PDB entry 5JH0 | X-ray diffraction, 2.18 A resolution | chains A and B of the 6 polymer chains in the assembly

[Chain A]
Molecule: ARS-binding factor 2, mitochondrial
Source organism: Saccharomyces cerevisiae (strain ATCC 204508 / S288c)
Reference sequence: Q02486 (ABF2_YEAST); numbering as in UniProt (aligned over 27-183)
Chain sequence (163 residues; numbered 21 to 183; the number before each row is that of its first residue):
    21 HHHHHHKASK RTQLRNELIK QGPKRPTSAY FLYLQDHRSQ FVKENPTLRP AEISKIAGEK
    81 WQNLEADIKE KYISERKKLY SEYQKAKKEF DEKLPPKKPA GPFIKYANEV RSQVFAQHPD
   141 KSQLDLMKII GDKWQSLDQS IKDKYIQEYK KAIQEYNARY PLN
Not modelled in the structure: 21-26, 183
Differences from the reference sequence: expression tag (21-26)
Swiss-Prot annotation at these positions:
  - DNA-binding region: Pro-43 to Asp-111 (HMG box 1), Pro-116 to Asn-183 (HMG box 2)
What the authors report for this chain:
  - binding site for the 22-nt DNA strand: Arg-45, Phe-51
  - binding site for the 22-nt DNA strand (chain B): Phe-123, Ile-124, Trp-154
  - binding site for the 22-nt DNA strand: Arg-45, Tyr-50, Trp-81
  - contacts within the chain: Arg-31/Tyr-176
  - conformationally variable residues (order/disorder transition): Leu-34, Leu-38, Ile-39, Lys-113 (from molecular simulation)

[Chain B]
Molecule: 22-nt DNA strand
Sequence (22 nucleotides; row label = number of the first residue in the row):
     1 AATAATAAAT TATATAATAT AA

[Interface between chain A and chain B]
Pairs across the interface (26; chain A residue first):
  Lys-27(A) with DA9(B), sugar contact; DT10(B), sugar contact
  Ser-29(A) with DA8(B), sugar contact; DA9(B), phosphate contact
  Lys-30(A) with DA8(B), phosphate contact; DA9(B), hydrogen bond to the phosphate
  Arg-31(A) with DA8(B), salt bridge to the phosphate
  Lys-118(A) with DA7(B), hydrogen bond to the phosphate; DA8(B), salt bridge to the phosphate
  Pro-122(A) with DA5(B), sugar contact
  Phe-123(A) with DT3(B), sugar contact; DA4(B), sugar contact
  Ile-124(A) with DA4(B), base contact
  Leu-144(A) with DA1(B), base contact; DA2(B), sugar contact
  Met-147(A) with DA2(B), base contact; DT3(B), sugar contact
  Lys-148(A) with DA2(B), phosphate contact; DT3(B), salt bridge to the phosphate
  Gly-151(A) with DT3(B), phosphate contact
  Trp-154(A) with DA4(B), hydrogen bond to the phosphate; DA5(B), hydrogen bond to the phosphate
  Gln-155(A) with DA4(B), hydrogen bond to the phosphate
  Ile-166(A) with DT6(B), phosphate contact
  Tyr-169(A) with DT6(B), hydrogen bond to the phosphate; DA7(B), sugar contact
Also at the interface, not in a pair above, chain A (17 interface residues in all): Ala-28
Also at the interface, not in a pair above, chain B (11 interface residues in all): DT11

[Overview]
17 residues of chain A face 11 of chain B across their interface; the contacts include 6 hydrogen bonds and 3
salt bridges. Polar contacts include Lys-30(A)/DA9(B), Lys-118(A)/DA7(B) and Trp-154(A)/DA4(B). The paper
reports a binding site for the 22-nt DNA strand at Arg-45(A), Phe-51(A) and Tyr-50(A) among others; a binding
site for the 22-nt DNA strand (chain B) at Phe-123(A), Ile-124(A) and Trp-154(A).
Here chain A is ARS-binding factor 2, mitochondrial (Saccharomyces cerevisiae (strain ATCC 204508 / S288c))
and chain B is a 22-nt DNA strand. Entry 5JH0 (Crystal structure of the mitochondrial DNA packaging protein
Abf2p in complex with DNA at 2.18 Angstrom ...) was determined by X-ray diffraction together with 5JGH from
the same study.
